Entry 7VAR (electron microscopy, 2.90 A resolution); this record covers chains B and G of the 12 polymer chains in the assembly.

Chain B:
Name: V-type ATP synthase alpha chain
Source organism: Thermus thermophilus HB8
Notes: EC 7.1.2.2
Reference sequence: Q56403 (VATA_THET8); residue numbers follow UniProt; this construct covers 1-578
Chain sequence (578 residues; row label = number of the first residue in the row):
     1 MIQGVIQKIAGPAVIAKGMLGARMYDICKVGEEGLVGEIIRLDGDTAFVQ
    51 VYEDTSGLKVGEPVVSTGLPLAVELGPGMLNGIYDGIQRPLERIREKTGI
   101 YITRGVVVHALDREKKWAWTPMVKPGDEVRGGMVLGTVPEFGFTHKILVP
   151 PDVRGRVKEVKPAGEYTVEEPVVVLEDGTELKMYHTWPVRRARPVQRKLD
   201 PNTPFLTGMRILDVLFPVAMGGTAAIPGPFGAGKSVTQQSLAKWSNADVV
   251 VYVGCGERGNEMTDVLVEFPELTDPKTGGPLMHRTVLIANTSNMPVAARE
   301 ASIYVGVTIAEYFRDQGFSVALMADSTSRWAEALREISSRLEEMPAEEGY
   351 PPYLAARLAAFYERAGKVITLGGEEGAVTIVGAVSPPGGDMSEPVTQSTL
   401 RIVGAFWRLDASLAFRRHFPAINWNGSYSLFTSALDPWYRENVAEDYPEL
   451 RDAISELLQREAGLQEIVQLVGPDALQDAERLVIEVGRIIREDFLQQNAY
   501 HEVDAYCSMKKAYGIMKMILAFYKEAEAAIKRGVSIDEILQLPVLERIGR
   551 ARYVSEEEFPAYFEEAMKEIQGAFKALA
Not modelled in the structure: 33
Sequence notes: conflict Ala232 (Ser in Q56403), Ser235 (Thr in Q56403)

Chain G:
Name: V-type ATP synthase subunit D
Source organism: Thermus thermophilus HB8
Reference sequence: O87880 (VATD_THET8); residues 1-223 here = UniProt positions 1-223
Chain sequence (223 residues; row label = number of the first residue in the row):
     1 MSQVSPTRMNLLQRRGQLRLAQKGVDLLKKKRDALVAEFFGLVREAMEAR
    51 KALDQAAKEAYAALLLAQAFDGPEVVAGAALGVPPLEGVEAEVENVWGSK
   101 VPRLKATFPDGALLSPVGTPAYTLEASRAFRRYAEALIRVANTETRLKKI
   151 GEEIKKTTRRVNALEQVVIPGIRAQIRFIQQVLEQREREDTFRLKRIKGK
   201 IEAREAEEEGGRPNPQVEIGAGL
Not modelled in the structure: 1-3, 210-223

How chain B and chain G interact:
Contacting residue pairs (8; chain B residue first):
  Glu342(B) with Lys195(G), hydrogen bond (backbone-side chain); Lys198(G), salt bridge
  Met344(B) with Phe192(G), hydrophobic
  Pro345(B) with Arg188(G)
  Ala346(B) with Arg188(G), hydrogen bond (backbone-side chain)
  Glu347(B) with Glu184(G)
  Glu348(B) with Glu184(G), hydrogen bond (backbone-side chain)
  Leu470(B) with Arg32(G)
Interface residues without a listed pair, chain B (8 interface residues in all): Val471
Interface residues without a listed pair, chain G (10 interface residues in all): Asp33, Val36, Phe40, Thr191

Overview:
8 residues of chain B and 10 residues of chain G are in contact; the contacts include 3 hydrogen bonds and 1
salt bridge. Among the polar pairs are Glu342(B)-Lys198(G), Glu342(B)-Lys195(G) and Ala346(B)-Arg188(G).
Here chain B is V-type ATP synthase alpha chain and chain G is V-type ATP synthase subunit D, both from
Thermus thermophilus HB8. Entry 7VAR (V1EG domain of V/A-ATPase from Thermus thermophilus at low ATP
concentration, state1-1) was determined by electron microscopy (same publication as 7VAI, 7VAJ, 7VAK, 7VAL,
7VAM, 7VAN and 11 further entries).
